Entry 9G2C (electron microscopy, 3.50 A resolution); this record covers chains A and H of the 16 polymer chains in the assembly.

# Chain A
Molecule: DNA-directed RNA polymerase I subunit RPA190
From: Saccharomyces cerevisiae
Notes: EC 2.7.7.6
UniProt: P10964 (RPA1_YEAST); residue numbers follow UniProt; this construct covers 1-1664
Sequence (1664 residues; each row starts with the number of its first residue):
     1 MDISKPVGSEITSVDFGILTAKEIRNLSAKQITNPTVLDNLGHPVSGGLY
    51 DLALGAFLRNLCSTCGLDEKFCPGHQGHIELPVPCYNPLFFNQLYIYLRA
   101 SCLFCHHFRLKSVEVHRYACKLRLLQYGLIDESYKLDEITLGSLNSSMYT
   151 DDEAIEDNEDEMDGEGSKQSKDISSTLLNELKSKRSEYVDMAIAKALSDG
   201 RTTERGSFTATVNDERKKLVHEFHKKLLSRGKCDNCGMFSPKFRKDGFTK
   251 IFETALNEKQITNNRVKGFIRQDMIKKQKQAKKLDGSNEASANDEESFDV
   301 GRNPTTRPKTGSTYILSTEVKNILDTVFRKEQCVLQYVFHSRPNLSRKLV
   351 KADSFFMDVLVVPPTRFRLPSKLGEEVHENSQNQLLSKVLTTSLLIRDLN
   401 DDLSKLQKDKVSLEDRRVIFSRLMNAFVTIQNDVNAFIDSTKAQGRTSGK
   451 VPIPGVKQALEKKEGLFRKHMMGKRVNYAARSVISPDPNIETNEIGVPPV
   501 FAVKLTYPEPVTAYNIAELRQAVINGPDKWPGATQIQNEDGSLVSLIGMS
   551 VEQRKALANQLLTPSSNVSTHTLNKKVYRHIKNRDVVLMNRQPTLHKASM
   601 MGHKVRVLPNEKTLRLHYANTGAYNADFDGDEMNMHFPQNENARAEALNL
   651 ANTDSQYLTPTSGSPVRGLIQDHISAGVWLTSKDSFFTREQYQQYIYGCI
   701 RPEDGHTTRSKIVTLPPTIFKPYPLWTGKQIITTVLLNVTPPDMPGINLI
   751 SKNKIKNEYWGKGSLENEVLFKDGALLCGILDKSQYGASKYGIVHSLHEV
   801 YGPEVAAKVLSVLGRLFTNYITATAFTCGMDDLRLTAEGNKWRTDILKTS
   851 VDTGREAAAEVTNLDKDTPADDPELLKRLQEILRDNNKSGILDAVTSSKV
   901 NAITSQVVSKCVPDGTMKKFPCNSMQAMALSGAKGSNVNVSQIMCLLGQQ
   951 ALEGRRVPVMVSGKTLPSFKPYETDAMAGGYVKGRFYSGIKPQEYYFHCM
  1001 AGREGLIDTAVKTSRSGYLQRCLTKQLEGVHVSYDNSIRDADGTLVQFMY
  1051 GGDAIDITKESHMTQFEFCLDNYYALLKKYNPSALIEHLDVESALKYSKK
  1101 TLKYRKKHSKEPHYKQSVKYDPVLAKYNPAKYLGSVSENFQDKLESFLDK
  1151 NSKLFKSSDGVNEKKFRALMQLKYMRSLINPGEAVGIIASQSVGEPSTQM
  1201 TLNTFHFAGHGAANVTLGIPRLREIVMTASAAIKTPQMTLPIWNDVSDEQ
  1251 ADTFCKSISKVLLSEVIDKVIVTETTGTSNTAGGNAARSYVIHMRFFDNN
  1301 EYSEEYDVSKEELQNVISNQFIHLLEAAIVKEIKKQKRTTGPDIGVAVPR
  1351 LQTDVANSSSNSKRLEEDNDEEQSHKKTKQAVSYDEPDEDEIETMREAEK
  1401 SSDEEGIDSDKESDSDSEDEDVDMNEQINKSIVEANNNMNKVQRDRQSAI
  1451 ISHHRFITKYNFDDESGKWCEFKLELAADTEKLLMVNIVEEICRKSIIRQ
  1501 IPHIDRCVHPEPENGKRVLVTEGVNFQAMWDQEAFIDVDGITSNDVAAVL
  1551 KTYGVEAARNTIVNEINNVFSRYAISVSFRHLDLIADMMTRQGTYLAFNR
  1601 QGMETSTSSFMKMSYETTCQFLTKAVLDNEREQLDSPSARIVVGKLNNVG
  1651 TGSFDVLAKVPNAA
Disordered / not traced: 1-127, 142-184, 199-256, 269-311, 334-379, 441-459, 627-631, 1154-1159, 1205-1213, 1278-1286, 1339-1436, 1506-1517, 1627-1637, 1659-1664
UniProt features mapped onto this chain:
  - region: P992 to E1004 (Bridging helix)
  - binding site (Zn(2+)): C62, C65, C72, H75, C102, C105, C233, C236
  - binding site (Mg(2+)): D627, D629, D631
  - modified residue (Phosphoserine): S889, S1636
Reported in the primary citation:
  - specificity-determining residues: P593 (proposed by the authors, not directly observed)

# Chain H
Molecule: DNA-directed RNA polymerases I, II, and III subunit RPABC3
From: Saccharomyces cerevisiae
UniProt: P20436 (RPAB3_YEAST); numbering as in UniProt (aligned over 1-146)
Sequence (146 residues; each row starts with the number of its first residue):
     1 MSNTLFDDIFQVSEVDPGRYNKVCRIEAASTTQDQCKLTLDINVELFPVA
    51 AQDSLTVTIASSLNLEDTPANDSSATRSWRPPQAGDRSLADDYDYVMYGT
   101 AYKFEEVSKDLIAVYYSFGGLLMRLEGNYRNLNNLKQENAYLLIRR
Disordered / not traced: 1-2, 65-77
UniProt features mapped onto this chain:
  - region: D16 to T39 (Non-specific ssDNA binding)
  - modified residue: S2 (N-acetylserine), T68 (Phosphothreonine)

# How chain A and chain H interact
Contacting residue pairs (49):
  K683(A) - Y20(H)  hydrogen bond (backbone-side chain)
  K683(A) - V23(H)
  K683(A) - D41(H)  salt bridge
  K683(A) - L121(H)
  D684(A) - Y20(H)
  D684(A) - N21(H)  hydrogen bond (side chain-backbone)
  D684(A) - K22(H)  hydrogen bond (side chain-backbone)
  F686(A) - K22(H)
  F686(A) - V23(H)  hydrophobic
  F686(A) - N43(H)
  P716(A) - Y98(H)  hydrophobic
  P717(A) - W79(H)
  P717(A) - Y98(H)
  T718(A) - M97(H)
  T718(A) - Y98(H)  hydrogen bond (backbone-backbone)
  T718(A) - F118(H)
  T718(A) - G119(H)
  I719(A) - N43(H)
  I719(A) - Y95(H)
  I719(A) - V96(H)
  I719(A) - M97(H)  hydrophobic
  F720(A) - W79(H)
  F720(A) - V96(H)  hydrogen bond (backbone-backbone)
  F720(A) - Y98(H)  hydrophobic
  F720(A) - Y141(H)  hydrophobic
  K721(A) - A90(H)  hydrogen bond (side chain-backbone)
  K721(A) - D91(H)
  K721(A) - Y93(H)  hydrogen bond (side chain-backbone)
  K721(A) - D94(H)
  K721(A) - Y95(H)
  K721(A) - V96(H)
  P722(A) - L46(H)  hydrophobic
  Y723(A) - L46(H)
  L725(A) - L46(H)  hydrophobic
  T727(A) - G119(H)
  K729(A) - G119(H)
  K729(A) - G120(H)
  W760(A) - G18(H)
  W760(A) - Y20(H)
  K762(A) - R25(H)
  G763(A) - R25(H)
  L770(A) - Y102(H)  hydrophobic
  K772(A) - A101(H)  hydrogen bond (side chain-backbone)
  K772(A) - Y102(H)
  L777(A) - Y102(H)  hydrophobic
  L777(A) - S117(H)  hydrogen bond (backbone-side chain)
  L777(A) - G120(H)
  K919(A) - R19(H)
  P921(A) - R19(H)
Interface residues without a listed pair, chain A (27 interface residues in all): S682, P724, Y759, G761, L765
Interface residues without a listed pair, chain H (31 interface residues in all): D16, T100, L122, Q137

# Overview
The interface between chain A and chain H involves 27 residues on one side and 31 on the other; the contacts
include 9 hydrogen bonds and 1 salt bridge. Polar pairs include K683(A)-D41(H), K683(A)-Y20(H) and
D684(A)-N21(H). Curated annotation (UniProt) lists 8 Zn2+-binding residues and 3 Mg2+-binding residues on
chain A. The paper reports the specificity determinant P593(A).
Here chain A is DNA-directed RNA polymerase I subunit RPA190 and chain H is DNA-directed RNA polymerases I,
II, and III subunit RPABC3, both from Saccharomyces cerevisiae. Entry 9G2C (Yeast RNA polymerase I elongation
complex stalled by an apurinic site, open state) was determined by electron microscopy, deposited together
with 9G1V, 9G1X, 9G23, 9G24, 9G26, 9G27, 9G29 and 9G2B.
